PDB entry 8QKU | electron microscopy, 3.80 A resolution | chains I and M of the 20 polymer chains in the assembly

== Chain I ==
Molecule: 177-nt DNA strand
Sequence (177 nucleotides; each row starts with the number of its first residue; numbers below 1 keep their minus sign (DG-96 is residue -96)):
   -96 GCATTAATGC ATCCGCGGCC GCCCTGGAGA ATCCCGGTGC CGAGGCCGCT CAATTGGTCG
   -36 TAGACAGCTC TAGCACCGCT TAAACGCACG TACGCGCTGT CCCCCGCGTT TTAACCGCCA
    24 AGGGGATTAC TCCCTAGTCT CCAGGCACGT GTCAGATATA TACATCCTGT GCATGTA

== Chain M ==
Molecule: Helicase SWR1
Organism: Saccharomyces cerevisiae S288C
Reference sequence: Q05471 (SWR1_YEAST); residue numbers follow UniProt; this construct covers 1-1514
Chain sequence (1514 residues; row label = number of the first residue in the row):
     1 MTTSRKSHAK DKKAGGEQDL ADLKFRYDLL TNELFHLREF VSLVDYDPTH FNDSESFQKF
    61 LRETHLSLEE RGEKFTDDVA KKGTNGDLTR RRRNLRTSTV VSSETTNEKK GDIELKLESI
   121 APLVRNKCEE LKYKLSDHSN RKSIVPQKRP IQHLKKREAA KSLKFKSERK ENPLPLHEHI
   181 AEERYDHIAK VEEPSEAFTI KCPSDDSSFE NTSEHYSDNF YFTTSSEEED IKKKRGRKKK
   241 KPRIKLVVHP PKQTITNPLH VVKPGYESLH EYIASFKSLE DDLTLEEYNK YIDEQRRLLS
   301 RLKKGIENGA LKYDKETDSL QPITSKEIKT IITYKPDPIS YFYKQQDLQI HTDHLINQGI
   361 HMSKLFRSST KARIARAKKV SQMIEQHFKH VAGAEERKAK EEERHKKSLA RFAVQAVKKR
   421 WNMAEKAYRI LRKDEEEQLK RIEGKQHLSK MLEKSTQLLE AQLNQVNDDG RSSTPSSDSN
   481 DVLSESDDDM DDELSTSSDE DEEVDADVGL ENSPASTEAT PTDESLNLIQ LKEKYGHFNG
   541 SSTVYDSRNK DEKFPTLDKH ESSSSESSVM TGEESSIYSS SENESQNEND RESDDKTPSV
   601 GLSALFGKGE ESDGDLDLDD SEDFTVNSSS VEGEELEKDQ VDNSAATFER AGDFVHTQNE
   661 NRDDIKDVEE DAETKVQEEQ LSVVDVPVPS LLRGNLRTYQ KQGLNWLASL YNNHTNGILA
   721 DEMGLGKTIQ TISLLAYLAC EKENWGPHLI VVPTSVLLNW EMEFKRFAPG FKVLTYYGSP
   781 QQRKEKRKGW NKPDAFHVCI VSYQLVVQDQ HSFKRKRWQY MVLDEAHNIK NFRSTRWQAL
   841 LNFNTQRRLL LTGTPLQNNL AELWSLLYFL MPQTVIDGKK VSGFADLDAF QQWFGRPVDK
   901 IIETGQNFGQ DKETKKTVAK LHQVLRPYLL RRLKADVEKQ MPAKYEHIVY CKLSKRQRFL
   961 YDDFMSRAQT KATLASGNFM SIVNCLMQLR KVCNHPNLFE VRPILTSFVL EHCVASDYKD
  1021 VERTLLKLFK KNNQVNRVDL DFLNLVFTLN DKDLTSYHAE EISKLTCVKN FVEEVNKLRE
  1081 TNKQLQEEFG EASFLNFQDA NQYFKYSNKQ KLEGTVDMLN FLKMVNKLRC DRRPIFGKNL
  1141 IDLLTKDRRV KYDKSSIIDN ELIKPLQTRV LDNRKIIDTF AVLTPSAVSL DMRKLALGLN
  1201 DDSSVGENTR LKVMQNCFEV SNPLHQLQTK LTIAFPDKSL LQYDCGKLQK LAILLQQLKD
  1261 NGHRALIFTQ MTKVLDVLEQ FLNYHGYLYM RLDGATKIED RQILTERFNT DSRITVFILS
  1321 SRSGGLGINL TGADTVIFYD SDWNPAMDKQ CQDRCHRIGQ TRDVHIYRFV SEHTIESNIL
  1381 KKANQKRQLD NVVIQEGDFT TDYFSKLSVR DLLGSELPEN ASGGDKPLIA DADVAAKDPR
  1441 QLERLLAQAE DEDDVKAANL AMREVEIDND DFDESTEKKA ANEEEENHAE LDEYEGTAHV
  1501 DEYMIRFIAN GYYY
Unresolved in the structure: 1-681, 886-912, 1397-1514
Curated features (UniProtKB/Swiss-Prot):
  - motif: Asp824 to His827 (DEAH box)
  - binding site (ATP): Asp721 to Thr728
Ion coordination: Mg2+: Thr728 (together with ADP)
Ligand contacts:
  - ADP (adenosine-5'-diphosphate): Asn695, Leu696, Gln700, Met723, Gly724, Leu725, Gly726, Lys727, Thr728, Ile729, Arg766, Asn1329, Arg1354, Arg1357, Ile1358
  - beryllium trifluoride (BEF): Met723, Lys727, Thr728, Glu825, Gly1327, Arg1354, Arg1357

== Interface between chain I and chain M ==
Residue-residue contacts (17; chain I residue first):
  DT-59(I) with Arg815(M), hydrogen bond to the base
  DG-58(I) with Lys814(M), hydrogen bond to the phosphate; Arg815(M), hydrogen bond to the sugar
  DC-57(I) with Lys814(M), salt bridge to the phosphate; Asn842(M), hydrogen bond to the phosphate
  DC19(I) with Thr835(M), hydrogen bond to the phosphate; Arg836(M), phosphate contact
  DG20(I) with Asn831(M), hydrogen bond to the phosphate; Ser834(M), phosphate contact; Thr835(M), hydrogen bond to the phosphate; Arg836(M), salt bridge to the phosphate
  DC21(I) with Asn831(M), hydrogen bond to the phosphate; Arg833(M), salt bridge to the phosphate
  DC22(I) with Arg833(M), sugar contact; Phe979(M), sugar contact; Met980(M), base contact
  DA23(I) with Arg833(M), salt bridge to the phosphate
Other interface residues (no listed pair), chain I (9 interface residues in all): DG-60

== Overview ==
9 residues of chain I and 10 residues of chain M are in contact, with 8 hydrogen bonds and 4 salt bridges.
Among the polar pairs are DT-59(I)-Arg815(M), DG-58(I)-Arg815(M) and DG-58(I)-Lys814(M). Bound to chain M: ADP
and beryllium trifluoride.
Chain I is a 177-nt DNA strand and chain M is Helicase SWR1 (Saccharomyces cerevisiae S288C); the structure,
SWR1-nucleosome complex in configuration 1, was determined by electron microscopy together with 8QKV from the
same study.
